Entry 6G4R (X-ray diffraction, 2.62 A resolution); this record covers chains A and G of the 4 polymer chains in the assembly.

== Chain A (and G) ==
Protein: Hydrogen peroxide-inducible genes activator
From: Corynebacterium glutamicum
Notes: chain G of this document is another copy of the same molecule, construct and numbering; everything in this record applies to it too
UniProtKB: A0A2H5I9R9 (A0A2H5I9R9_CORGT); residues 1-327 here = UniProt positions 1-327
Amino-acid sequence (327 residues; each row starts with the number of its first residue):
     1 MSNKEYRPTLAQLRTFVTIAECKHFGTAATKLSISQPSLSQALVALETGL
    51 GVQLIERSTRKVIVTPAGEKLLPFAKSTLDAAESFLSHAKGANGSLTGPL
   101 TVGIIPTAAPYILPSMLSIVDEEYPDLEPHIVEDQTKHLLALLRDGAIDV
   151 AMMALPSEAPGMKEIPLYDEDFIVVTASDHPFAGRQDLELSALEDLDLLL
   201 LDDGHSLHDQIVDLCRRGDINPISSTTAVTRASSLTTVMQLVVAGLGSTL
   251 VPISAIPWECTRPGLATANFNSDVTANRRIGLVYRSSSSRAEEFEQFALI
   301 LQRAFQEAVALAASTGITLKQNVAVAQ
Disordered / not traced: 1-5, 57-59, 93-94, 321-327 (chain G: 1-5, 29-35, 57-62, 218-227, 322-327)
Sequence notes: engineered mutation Ser206 (Cys in A0A2H5I9R9)
Modified positions: Cys215 (3-sulfinoalanine; CSD)
Reported in the primary citation:
  - conformationally variable residues (side-chain flip): Ser206
  - catalytic residues: Thr107, Thr136, Arg278
  - mutagenesis - T107V, C206S: abolished catalytic activity
  - mutagenesis - T136V, H205A, R278Q: decreased catalytic activity

== Interface between chain A and chain G ==
Residue-residue contacts (45; chain A residue first):
  Arg7(A) - Arg14(G)
  Pro8(A) - Leu10(G)
  Leu10(A) - Pro8(G)
  Leu10(A) - Leu10(G)  hydrophobic
  Leu13(A) - Phe85(G)  hydrophobic
  Leu50(A) - Phe85(G)  hydrophobic
  Leu50(A) - Ala89(G)  hydrophobic
  Val64(A) - Ser289(G)  hydrogen bond (backbone-side chain)
  Thr65(A) - Ser289(G)
  Pro66(A) - Ser289(G)
  Pro66(A) - Glu293(G)
  Ala67(A) - Ala92(G)
  Glu69(A) - Ser287(G)
  Glu69(A) - Ser288(G)  hydrogen bond
  Glu69(A) - Ser289(G)  hydrogen bond (side chain-backbone)
  Glu69(A) - Arg290(G)
  Lys70(A) - Ala92(G)  hydrogen bond (side chain-backbone)
  Lys70(A) - Thr97(G)
  Lys70(A) - Arg290(G)
  Lys70(A) - Glu293(G)
  Leu71(A) - Phe85(G)
  Leu71(A) - His88(G)
  Leu71(A) - Ala89(G)
  Leu71(A) - Ala92(G)  hydrophobic
  Phe74(A) - Phe85(G)  hydrophobic
  Phe74(A) - His88(G)
  Phe74(A) - Pro99(G)  hydrophobic
  Ala75(A) - Phe85(G)
  Thr78(A) - Ala81(G)  hydrogen bond (side chain-backbone)
  Thr78(A) - Ala82(G)
  Ala81(A) - Thr78(G)  hydrogen bond (backbone-side chain)
  Ala82(A) - Thr78(G)
  Ser84(A) - Phe74(G)
  Phe85(A) - Pro8(G)  hydrophobic
  Phe85(A) - Leu13(G)  hydrophobic
  Phe85(A) - Leu50(G)  hydrophobic
  Phe85(A) - Ala75(G)  hydrophobic
  Leu86(A) - Tyr6(G)
  Leu86(A) - Leu50(G)  hydrophobic
  His88(A) - Leu71(G)
  His88(A) - Phe74(G)
  Ala89(A) - Leu50(G)  hydrophobic
  Ala89(A) - Leu71(G)
  Ala92(A) - Ala67(G)
  Ala92(A) - Lys70(G)
Interface residues without a listed pair, chain A (26 interface residues in all): Thr9, Val52, Ser77
Interface residues without a listed pair, chain G (33 interface residues in all): Thr9, Leu46, Val52, Ser77, Ser84, Gly91, Asn93, Gly94

== Summary ==
26 residues of chain A face 33 of chain G across their interface, with 6 hydrogen bonds. Among the polar pairs
are Val64(A)-Ser289(G), Glu69(A)-Ser288(G) and Glu69(A)-Ser289(G). The paper reports catalytic residues
Thr107(A), Thr136(A) and Arg278(A); T136V, H205A and R278Q of chain A reduce catalytic activity; 5
substitutions were tested in all.
Both chains are Hydrogen peroxide-inducible genes activator (Corynebacterium glutamicum). Entry 6G4R
(Corynebacterium glutamicum OxyR C206S mutant, H2O2-bound) was determined by X-ray diffraction together with
6G1B and 6G1D from the same study.
